Entry 6K4N (electron microscopy, 9.80 A resolution (very low resolution: no residue pairs are listed; an interface is given only as per-side residue counts)); this record covers chain A.

Chain A:
Protein: Histone acetyltransferase p300
Organism: Homo sapiens
Notes: EC 2.3.1.48, 2.3.1.-
Reference sequence: Q09472 (EP300_HUMAN); residues 1046-1664 here = UniProt positions 1046-1664
Amino-acid sequence (619 residues; numbered 1046 to 1664; the number before each row is that of its first residue):
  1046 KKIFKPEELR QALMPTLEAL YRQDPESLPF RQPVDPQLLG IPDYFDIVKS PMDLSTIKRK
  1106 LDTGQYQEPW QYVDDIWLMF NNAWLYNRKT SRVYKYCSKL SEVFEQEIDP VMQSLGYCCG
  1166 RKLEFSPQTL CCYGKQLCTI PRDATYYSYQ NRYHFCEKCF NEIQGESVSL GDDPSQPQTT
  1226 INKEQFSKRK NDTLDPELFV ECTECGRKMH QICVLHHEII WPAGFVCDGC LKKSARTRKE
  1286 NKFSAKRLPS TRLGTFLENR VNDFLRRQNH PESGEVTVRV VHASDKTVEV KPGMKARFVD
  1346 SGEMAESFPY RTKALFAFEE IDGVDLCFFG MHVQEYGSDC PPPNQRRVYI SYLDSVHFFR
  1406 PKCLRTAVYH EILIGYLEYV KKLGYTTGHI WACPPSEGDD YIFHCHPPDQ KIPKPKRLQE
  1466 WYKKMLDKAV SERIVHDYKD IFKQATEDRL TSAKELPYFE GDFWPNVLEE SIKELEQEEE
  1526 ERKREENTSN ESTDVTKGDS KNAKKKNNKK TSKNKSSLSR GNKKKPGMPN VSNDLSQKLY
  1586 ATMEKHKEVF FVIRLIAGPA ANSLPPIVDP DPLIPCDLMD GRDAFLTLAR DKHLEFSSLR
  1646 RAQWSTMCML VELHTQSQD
Unresolved in the structure: 1520-1581
Curated features (UniProtKB/Swiss-Prot):
  - region: Tyr-1397 to Asp-1399 (Interaction with histone)
  - binding site (acetyl-CoA): Leu-1398 to Ser-1400, Arg-1410, Thr-1411, Ile-1457, Arg-1462, Trp-1466
  - modified residue (N6-acetyllysine): Lys-1180, Lys-1336, Lys-1473, Lys-1499, Lys-1542, Lys-1546, Lys-1549, Lys-1554, Lys-1555, Lys-1558, Lys-1560, Lys-1583
  - natural variant: Ser-1650 (S1650Y: In a pancreatic cancer sample)
  - mutagenesis: Phe-1170 (F1170E: Increased acetyltransferase activity), Cys-1204 (C1204R: Increased acetyltransferase activity), Glu-1242 (E1242K: Increased acetyltransferase activity), Thr-1357 (T1357L: 40% decrease in activity; T1357R: 40% decrease in activity. 90% decrease in activity; when associated with R-1505; R-1625 and R-1628), Ser-1396 (S1396R: Loss of activity; when associated with R-1397; S1396W: Loss of activity; when associated with W-1396), Tyr-1397 (Y1397R: Loss of activity; when associated with R-1396; Y1397W: Loss of activity; when associated with W-1397), Asp-1399 (D1399Y: Abolished acetyltransferase and acyltransferase activities. Abolishes autoacetylation. Does not interact with TFAP2A and inhibits transcriptional coactivation of TFAP2A by CITED2 ...), Tyr-1467 (Y1467F: Abolishes autoacetylation. Loss of acetyltransferase activity), Phe-1504 (F1504A: Abolished acetyltransferase activity), Glu-1505 (E1505R: 90% decrease in activity; when associated with R-1625 and R-1628. 90% decrease in activity; when associated with R-1357; R-1625 and R-1628), Asp-1625 (D1625R: 70% decrease in activity; when associated with R-1628. 90% decrease in activity; when associated with R-1505 and R-1628. 90% decrease in activity; when associated with R-1357 ...), Asp-1628 (D1628R: 70% decrease in activity; when associated with R-1625. 90% decrease in activity; when associated with E-1505 and R-1625. 90% decrease in activity; when associated with R-1357 ...), 1 further mutagenesis entry in UniProt

In short:
Curated annotation (UniProt) lists 8 acetyl-CoA-binding residues and 14 mutagenesis sites.
Chain A is Histone acetyltransferase p300 (Homo sapiens); the structure, Cryo-EM structure of p300, was
determined by electron microscopy.
